PDB entry 9J5X | electron microscopy, 3.44 A resolution | chain A

# Chain A
Molecule: Solute carrier family 22 member 12
Source organism: Rattus norvegicus
Reference sequence: Q3ZAV1 (S22AC_RAT); residue numbers follow UniProt; this construct covers 1-553
Chain sequence (553 residues; each row starts with the number of its first residue):
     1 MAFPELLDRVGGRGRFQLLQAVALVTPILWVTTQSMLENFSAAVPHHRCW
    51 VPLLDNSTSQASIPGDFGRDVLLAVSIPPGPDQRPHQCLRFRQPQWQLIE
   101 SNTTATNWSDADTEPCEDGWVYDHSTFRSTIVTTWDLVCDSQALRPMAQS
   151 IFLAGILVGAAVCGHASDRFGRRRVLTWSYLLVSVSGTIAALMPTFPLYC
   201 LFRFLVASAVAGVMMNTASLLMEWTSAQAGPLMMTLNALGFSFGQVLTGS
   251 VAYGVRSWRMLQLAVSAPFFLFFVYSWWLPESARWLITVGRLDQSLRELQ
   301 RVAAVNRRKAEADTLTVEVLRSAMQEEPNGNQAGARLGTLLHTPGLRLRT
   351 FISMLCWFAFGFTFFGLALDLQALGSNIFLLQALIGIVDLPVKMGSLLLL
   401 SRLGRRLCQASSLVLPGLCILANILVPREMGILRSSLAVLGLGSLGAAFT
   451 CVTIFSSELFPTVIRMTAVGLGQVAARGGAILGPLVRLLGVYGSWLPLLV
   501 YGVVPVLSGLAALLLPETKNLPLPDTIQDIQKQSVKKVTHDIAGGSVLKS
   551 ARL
Unresolved in the structure: 516-553
Construct notes: conflict Ser35 (Asn in Q3ZAV1), Phe365 (Tyr in Q3ZAV1), Ile481 (Met in Q3ZAV1)
Disulfides: Cys49-Cys116, Cys88-Cys139
Small-molecule neighbours: Lingdolinurad (A1EAP; 3-bromanyl-5-(2-ethylimidazo[1,2-a]pyridin-3-yl)carbonyl-2-oxidanyl-benzenecarbonitrile): Thr32, Ser35, Met36, Ile156, Met214, Phe241, Gln245, Phe364, Phe365, Phe449, Gln473, Ala476, Arg477
UniProt features mapped onto this chain:
  - modified residue: Ser534 (Phosphoserine)
  - glycosylation (N-linked (GlcNAc...) asparagine): Asn56, Asn102, Asn107

# Summary
Ligands of chain A: Lingdolinurad.
Chain A is Solute carrier family 22 member 12 (Rattus norvegicus); the structure, Cryo-EM Structure of URAT1
in Complex with Lingolinurad, was determined by electron microscopy together with 9J5W and 9J5Z from the same
study.
